9DA8 - chains A and D of the 8 polymer chains in the assembly; structure by electron microscopy, 2.94 A resolution.

[Chain A]
Name: Tubulin beta chain
Source organism: Sus scrofa
UniProt: P02554 (TBB_PIG); residue numbers follow UniProt; this construct covers 1-445
Amino-acid sequence (445 residues; numbered 1 to 445; the number before each row is that of its first residue):
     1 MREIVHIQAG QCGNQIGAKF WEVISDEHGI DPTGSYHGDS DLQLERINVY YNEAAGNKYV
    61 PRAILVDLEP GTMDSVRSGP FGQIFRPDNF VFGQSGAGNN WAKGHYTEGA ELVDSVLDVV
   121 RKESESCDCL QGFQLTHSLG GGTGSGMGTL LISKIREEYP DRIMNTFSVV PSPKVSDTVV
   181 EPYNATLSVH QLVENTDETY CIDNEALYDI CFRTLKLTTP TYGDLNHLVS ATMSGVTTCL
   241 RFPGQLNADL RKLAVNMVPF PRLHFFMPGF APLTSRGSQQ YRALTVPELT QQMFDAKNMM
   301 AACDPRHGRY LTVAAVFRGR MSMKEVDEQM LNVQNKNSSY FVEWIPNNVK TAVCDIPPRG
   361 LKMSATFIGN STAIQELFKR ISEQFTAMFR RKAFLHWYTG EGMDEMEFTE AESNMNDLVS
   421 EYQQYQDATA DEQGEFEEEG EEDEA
Unresolved in the structure: 431-445
Curated features (UniProtKB/Swiss-Prot):
  - motif: Met1 to Ile4 (MREI motif)
  - binding site (GTP): Gln11, Glu69, Ser138, Gly142, Thr143, Gly144, Asn204, Asn226
  - binding site (Mg(2+)): Glu69
  - modified residue: Ser40 (Phosphoserine), Lys58 (N6-acetyllysine), Ser172 (Phosphoserine), Thr285 (Phosphothreonine), Thr290 (Phosphothreonine), Arg318 (Omega-N-methylarginine), Glu438 (5-glutamyl polyglutamate)
  - cross-link (Glycyl lysine isopeptide (Lys-Gly)): Lys58 (interchain with G-Cter in ubiquitin), Lys324 (interchain with G-Cter in ubiquitin)
Small-molecule neighbours:
  - GDP (guanosine-5'-diphosphate): Gly10, Gln11, Cys12, Gln15, Asn99, Ser138, Gly141, Gly142, Thr143, Gly144, Asp177, Glu181, Asn204, Tyr222, Leu225, Asn226
  - taxol (TA1): Glu22, Val23, Asp26, Glu27, Leu215, Leu217, Asp224, His227, Leu228, Ala231, Ser234, Phe270, Pro272, Leu273, Thr274, Ser275, Arg276, Gln279, Arg318, Pro358, Arg359, Gly360, Leu361

[Chain D]
Name: Microtubule-associated protein tau
Source organism: Homo sapiens
UniProt: P10636 (TAU_HUMAN); residues -316 to 441 here correspond to UniProt positions 1-758 (UniProt number = residue number + 317)
Amino-acid sequence (758 residues; row label = number of the first residue in the row; numbers below 1 keep their minus sign (Met-316 is residue -316)):
  -316 MAEPRQEFEV MEDHAGTYGL GDRKDQGGYT MHQDQEGDTD AGLKESPLQT PTEDGSEEPG
  -256 SETSDAKSTP TAEDVTAPLV DEGAPGKQAA AQPHTEIPEG TTAEEAGIGD TPSLEDEAAG
  -196 HVTQEPESGK VVQEGFLREP GPPGLSHQLM SGMPGAPLLP EGPREATRQP SGTGPEDTEG
  -136 GRHAPELLKH QLLGDLHQEG PPLKGAGGKE RPGSKEEVDE DRDVDESSPQ DSPPSKASPA
   -76 QDGRPPQTAA REATSIPGFP AEGAIPLPVD FLSKVSTEIP ASEPDGPSVG RAKGQDAPLE
   -16 FTFHVEITPN VQKEQAHSEE HLGRAAFPGA PGEGPEARGP SLGEDTKEAD LPEPSEKQPA
    44 AAPRGKPVSR VPQLKARMVS KSKDGTGSDD KKAKTSTRSS AKTLKNRPCL SPKHPTPGSS
   104 DPLIQPSSPA VCPEPPSSPK YVSSVTSRTG SSGAKEMKLK GADGKTKIAT PRGAAPPGQK
   164 GQANATRIPA KTPPAPKTPP SSGEPPKSGD RSGYSSPGSP GTPGSRSRTP SLPTPPTREP
   224 KKVAVVRTPP KSPSSAKSRL QTAPVPMPDL KNVKSKIGST ENLKHQPGGG KVQIINKKLD
   284 LSNVQSKCGS KDNIKHVPGG GSVQIVYKPV DLSKVTSKCG SLGNIHHKPG GGQVEVKSEK
   344 LDFKDRVQSK IGSLDNITHV PGGGNKKIET HKLTFRENAK AKTDHGAEIV YKSPVVSGDT
   404 SPRHLSNVSS TGSIDMVDSP QLATLADEVS ASLAKQGL
Unresolved in the structure: -316 to 273, 301-441
Curated features (UniProtKB/Swiss-Prot):
  - site (Not glycated): Lys-293, Lys-273, Lys-250, Lys64, Lys74, Lys75, Lys77, Lys148, Lys180, Lys190, Lys224, Lys240, Lys254, Lys257, Lys267, Lys274, Lys290, Lys294, Lys298, Lys311 and 11 more in UniProt
  - modified residue: Ala-315 (N-acetylalanine), Tyr-299 (Phosphotyrosine), Tyr-288 (Phosphotyrosine), Ser-271 (Phosphoserine), Ser-256 (Phosphoserine), Thr-248 (Phosphothreonine), Thr-246 (Phosphothreonine), Thr-206 (Phosphothreonine), Ser-103 (Phosphoserine), Thr153 (Phosphothreonine), Arg155 (Omega-N-methylarginine), Lys163 (N6,N6-dimethyllysine), Asn167 (Deamidated asparagine), Thr169 (Phosphothreonine), Thr175 (Phosphothreonine), Thr181 (Phosphothreonine), Ser185 (Phosphoserine), Ser191 (Phosphoserine), Ser195 (Phosphoserine), Tyr197 (Phosphotyrosine) and 41 more in UniProt
  - glycosylation: Lys-230 (N-linked (Glc) (glycation) lysine), Lys66 (N-linked (Glc) (glycation) lysine), Lys150 (N-linked (Glc) (glycation) lysine), Lys163 (N-linked (Glc) (glycation) lysine), Lys174 (N-linked (Glc) (glycation) lysine), Ser208 (O-linked (GlcNAc) serine), Lys225 (N-linked (Glc) (glycation) lysine), Lys234 (N-linked (Glc) (glycation) lysine), Ser238 (O-linked (GlcNAc) serine), Lys259 (N-linked (Glc) (glycation) lysine), Lys280 (N-linked (Glc) (glycation) lysine), Lys281 (N-linked (Glc) (glycation) lysine), Lys347 (N-linked (Glc) (glycation) lysine), Lys353 (N-linked (Glc) (glycation) lysine), Lys369 (N-linked (Glc) (glycation) lysine), Ser400 (O-linked (GlcNAc) serine)
  - cross-link (Glycyl lysine isopeptide (Lys-Gly)): Lys-273 (interchain with G-Cter in ubiquitin), Lys254 (interchain with G-Cter in ubiquitin), Lys259 (interchain with G-Cter in ubiquitin), Lys267 (interchain with G-Cter in ubiquitin), Lys281 (interchain with G-Cter in ubiquitin), Lys298 (interchain with G-Cter in ubiquitin), Lys311 (interchain with G-Cter in ubiquitin), Lys317 (interchain with G-Cter in ubiquitin), Lys321 (interchain with G-Cter in ubiquitin), Lys331 (interchain with G-Cter in ubiquitin), Lys343 (interchain with G-Cter in ubiquitin), Lys347 (interchain with G-Cter in ubiquitin), Lys353 (interchain with G-Cter in ubiquitin), Lys369 (interchain with G-Cter in ubiquitin), Lys375 (interchain with G-Cter in ubiquitin), Lys385 (interchain with G-Cter in ubiquitin)

[Chain A / chain D interface]
Contacting residue pairs (8):
  Asp417(A) - Lys274(D)
  Asp417(A) - Val275(D)
  Ser420(A) - Lys274(D)
  Ser420(A) - Val275(D)
  Glu421(A) - Val275(D)
  Gln424(A) - Ile277(D)
  Tyr425(A) - Ile277(D)  hydrophobic
  Thr429(A) - Asn279(D)
Also at the interface, not in a pair above, chain D (6 interface residues in all): Gln276, Ile278

[Overview]
The chain A/chain D interface involves 6 residues from each chain. Ligands of chain A: GDP and taxol. From
UniProt: 8 GTP-binding residues and Mg2+-binding residue Glu69(A) on chain A.
Here chain A is Tubulin beta chain (Sus scrofa) and chain D is Microtubule-associated protein tau (Homo
sapiens). Entry 9DA8 (Tau-Microtubule structure in the presence of ATP) was determined by electron microscopy.
